PDB entry 6KY2 | X-ray diffraction, 1.87 A resolution | chain A

== Chain A ==
Molecule: Arginine kinase
From: Daphnia magna
UniProtKB: A0A0A7CK57 (A0A0A7CK57_9CRUS); numbering as in UniProt (aligned over 1-357)
Amino-acid sequence (361 residues; numbered -3 to 357; the number before each row is that of its first residue; numbers below 1 keep their minus sign (His-3 is residue -3)):
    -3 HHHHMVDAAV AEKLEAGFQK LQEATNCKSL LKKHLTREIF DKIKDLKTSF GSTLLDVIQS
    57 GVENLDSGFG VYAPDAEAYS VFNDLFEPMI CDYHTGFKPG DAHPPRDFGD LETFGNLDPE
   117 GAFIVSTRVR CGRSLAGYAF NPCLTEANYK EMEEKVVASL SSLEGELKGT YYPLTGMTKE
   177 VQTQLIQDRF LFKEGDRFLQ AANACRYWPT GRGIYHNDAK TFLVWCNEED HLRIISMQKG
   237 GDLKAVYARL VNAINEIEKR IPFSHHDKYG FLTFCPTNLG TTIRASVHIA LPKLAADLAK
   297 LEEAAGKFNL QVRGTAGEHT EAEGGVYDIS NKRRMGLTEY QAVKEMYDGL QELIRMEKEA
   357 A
Unresolved in the structure: 298-299
Differences from the reference sequence: expression tag (-3 to 0)
From the paper describing this entry:
  - mutagenesis - H284A (100-fold): decreased catalytic activity
  - contacts within the chain: Ser282-Asp324 (hydrogen bond)
  - binding site for phosphate ion: Arg124, Arg280

== Overview ==
From the paper: a binding site for phosphate ion at Arg124 and Arg280; H284A reduces catalytic activity.
Chain A is Arginine kinase (Daphnia magna); the structure, Crystal Structure of Arginine Kinase wild type from
Daphnia magna, was determined by X-ray diffraction together with 6KY3 from the same study.
